PDB entry 6TDV | electron microscopy, 2.80 A resolution | chains E and O of the 38 polymer chains in the assembly

[Chain E]
Name: ATPTB12
Source organism: Euglena gracilis
Sequence (97 residues; each row starts with the number of its first residue):
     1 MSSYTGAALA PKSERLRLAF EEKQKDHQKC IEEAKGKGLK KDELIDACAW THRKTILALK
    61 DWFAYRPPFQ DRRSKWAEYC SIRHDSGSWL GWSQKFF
Unresolved in the structure: 1
Disulfide bonds: Cys30-Cys48

[Chain O]
Name: ATPEG3
Source organism: Euglena gracilis
Sequence (116 residues; row label = number of the first residue in the row):
     1 MADHNKKDVG SWASPNEHLM FFDFSSWLLV DFGKRWERWV SFKKSFLTTT RSPYWSPQFF
    61 LLTFFQLRNS NVKLCENWNW APKGDDFNLL HNSAAEPFGR DLKAHLEREA GAKHHH
Unresolved in the structure: 1-13, 114-116
Small-molecule neighbours:
  - 3-sn-phosphatidic acid (LPP; 2-(hexadecanoyloxy)-1-[(phosphonooxy)methyl]ethyl hexadecanoate), molecule 1: Ser25, Ser26, Leu28
  - 3-sn-phosphatidic acid (LPP), molecule 2: Phe32, Arg35, Trp36, Arg38, Trp39, Phe42

[Interface between chain E and chain O]
Contacting residue pairs (53; chain E residue first):
  Ser2(E) - Asn92(O)
  Ser2(E) - Ser93(O)  hydrogen bond (backbone-side chain)
  Ser3(E) - His91(O)
  Ser3(E) - Asn92(O)  hydrogen bond
  Ser3(E) - Ser93(O)
  Tyr4(E) - Leu89(O)
  Tyr4(E) - Leu90(O)
  Tyr4(E) - His91(O)  hydrogen bond (backbone-backbone)
  Tyr4(E) - Asn92(O)
  Tyr4(E) - Ser93(O)
  Thr5(E) - Asn88(O)
  Thr5(E) - Leu89(O)
  Gly6(E) - Phe87(O)
  Gly6(E) - Asn88(O)  hydrogen bond (backbone-backbone)
  Gly6(E) - Leu89(O)  hydrogen bond (backbone-backbone)
  Ala7(E) - His91(O)  hydrogen bond (backbone-side chain)
  Ala8(E) - Asp86(O)  hydrogen bond (backbone-backbone)
  Ala8(E) - Leu89(O)  hydrophobic
  Ala8(E) - His91(O)
  Leu9(E) - His91(O)
  Lys12(E) - Asp85(O)  salt bridge
  Arg15(E) - Asp85(O)  salt bridge
  Arg15(E) - Asp86(O)  salt bridge
  Arg66(E) - Glu76(O)  hydrogen bond (side chain-backbone)
  Arg66(E) - Asn77(O)
  Pro68(E) - Asn77(O)
  Pro68(E) - Trp78(O)
  Pro68(E) - Asn79(O)
  Phe69(E) - Asn77(O)  hydrogen bond (backbone-side chain)
  Asp71(E) - Asn77(O)
  Ser74(E) - Asn77(O)
  Ala77(E) - Asn79(O)
  Ser81(E) - Trp80(O)
  Ile82(E) - Asn79(O)  hydrogen bond (backbone-side chain)
  Ile82(E) - Trp80(O)
  Arg83(E) - Trp78(O)
  Arg83(E) - Asn79(O)
  Arg83(E) - Trp80(O)  hydrogen bond (side chain-backbone)
  Arg83(E) - Ala81(O)  hydrogen bond (side chain-backbone)
  Arg83(E) - Pro82(O)
  His84(E) - Asn77(O)
  His84(E) - Trp78(O)
  His84(E) - Asn79(O)  hydrogen bond (backbone-side chain)
  Asp85(E) - Glu76(O)
  Asp85(E) - Asn77(O)  hydrogen bond (side chain-backbone)
  Asp85(E) - Trp78(O)
  Ser86(E) - Asn77(O)  hydrogen bond (backbone-backbone)
  Gly87(E) - Cys75(O)
  Gln94(E) - Val72(O)
  Lys95(E) - Arg68(O)  hydrogen bond (backbone-side chain)
  Lys95(E) - Asn69(O)
  Phe96(E) - Arg68(O)
  Phe97(E) - Arg68(O)
Also at the interface, not in a pair above, chain E (28 interface residues in all): Glu78
Also at the interface, not in a pair above, chain O (21 interface residues in all): Leu74

[Overview]
The interface between chain E and chain O involves 28 residues on one side and 21 on the other; the contacts
include 16 hydrogen bonds and 3 salt bridges. Among the polar pairs are Lys12(E)-Asp85(O), Arg15(E)-Asp85(O)
and Arg15(E)-Asp86(O). Ligands of chain O: 3-sn-phosphatidic acid.
Here chain E is ATPTB12 and chain O is ATPEG3, both from Euglena gracilis. Entry 6TDV (Cryo-EM structure of
Euglena gracilis mitochondrial ATP synthase, membrane region) was determined by electron microscopy together
with 6TDU, 6TDW, 6TDX, 6TDY, 6TDZ and 6TE0 from the same study.
